PDB entry 4K4E | X-ray diffraction, 2.30 A resolution | chain A

Chain A:
Protein: Tankyrase-1
Organism: Homo sapiens
Notes: EC 2.4.2.30; fragment: PARP catalytic
Reference sequence: O95271 (TNKS1_HUMAN); residue numbers follow UniProt; this construct covers 1104-1314
Sequence (217 residues; numbered 1104 to 1320; the number before each row is that of its first residue):
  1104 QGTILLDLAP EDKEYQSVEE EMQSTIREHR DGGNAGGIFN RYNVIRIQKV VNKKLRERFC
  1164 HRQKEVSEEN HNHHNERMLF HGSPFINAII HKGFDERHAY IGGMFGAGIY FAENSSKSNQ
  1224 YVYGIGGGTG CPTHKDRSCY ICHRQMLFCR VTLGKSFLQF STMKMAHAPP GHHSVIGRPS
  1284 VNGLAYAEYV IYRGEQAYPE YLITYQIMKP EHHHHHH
Disordered / not traced: 1284-1287, 1316-1320
Sequence notes: expression tag (1315-1320)
Metal / ion sites: Zn2+: Cys-1234, His-1237, Cys-1242, Cys-1245
Ligand contacts: K4E (N~2~-(5-chloro-2-methoxyphenyl)-N-[trans-4-(2-oxo-2,3-dihydro-1H-benzimidazol-1-yl)cyclohexyl]glycinamide): His-1184, Ser-1186, Pro-1187, Phe-1188, Ala-1191, Ile-1192, Gly-1196, Phe-1197, Asp-1198, His-1201, Ala-1202, Tyr-1203, Gly-1211, Ile-1212, Tyr-1213, Tyr-1224, Gly-1227, Ile-1228

Summary:
Bound to chain A: compound K4E. Cys-1234, His-1237, Cys-1242 and Cys-1245 coordinate Zn2+.
Chain A is Tankyrase-1 (Homo sapiens); the structure, Co-crystal structure of tnks1 with compound 52
[N~2-(5-chloro-2-methoxyphenyl)-N-[trans-4-(2-oxo-2,3-dihydro-1H-benzimidazol-1-yl)cyclohexyl]glycinamide],
was determined by X-ray diffraction, deposited together with 4K4F.
